Entry 3EMF (X-ray diffraction, 2.00 A resolution); this record covers chains A and C of the 3 polymer chains in the assembly.

[Chain A (and C)]
Name: Hia (Adhesin)
Source organism: Haemophilus influenzae
Notes: fragment: Hia BD2; chain C of this document is another copy of the same molecule, construct and numbering; everything in this record applies to it too
UniProt: Q48152 (Q48152_HAEIN); residues 51-166 here = UniProt positions 51-166
Sequence (116 residues; each row starts with the number of its first residue):
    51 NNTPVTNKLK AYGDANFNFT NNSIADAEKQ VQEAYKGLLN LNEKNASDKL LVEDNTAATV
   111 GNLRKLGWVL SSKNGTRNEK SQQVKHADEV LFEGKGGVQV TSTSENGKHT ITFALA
Disordered / not traced: 51-52, 166
Reported in the primary citation:
  - self-association interface (contacts with another copy of this molecule): Trp118, Val134, Val140, Phe142, Phe163

[How chain A and chain C interact]
Pairs across the interface (104; chain A residue first):
  Thr53(A) - Asn105(C)
  Pro54(A) - Asn105(C)
  Val55(A) - Asn105(C)  hydrogen bond (backbone-backbone)
  Val55(A) - Thr106(C)
  Val55(A) - Ala107(C)
  Thr56(A) - Asn105(C)
  Lys79(A) - Lys158(C)
  Tyr85(A) - Lys158(C)  hydrogen bond
  Ala108(A) - Ala107(C)
  Ala108(A) - Ala108(C)  hydrogen bond (backbone-backbone)
  Thr109(A) - Asp104(C)  hydrogen bond (side chain-backbone)
  Thr109(A) - Thr106(C)
  Thr109(A) - Ala108(C)
  Val110(A) - Asn57(C)
  Val110(A) - Leu59(C)  hydrophobic
  Val110(A) - Leu91(C)  hydrophobic
  Val110(A) - Val102(C)  hydrophobic
  Val110(A) - Asp104(C)
  Val110(A) - Thr106(C)  hydrogen bond (backbone-backbone)
  Val110(A) - Ala107(C)
  Gly111(A) - Asp104(C)  hydrogen bond (backbone-backbone)
  Leu113(A) - Leu91(C)
  Leu113(A) - Ala108(C)  hydrophobic
  Leu113(A) - Asn112(C)
  Arg114(A) - Leu91(C)  hydrogen bond (side chain-backbone)
  Arg114(A) - Asn92(C)  hydrogen bond
  Arg114(A) - Leu100(C)
  Arg114(A) - Val102(C)  hydrogen bond (side chain-backbone)
  Arg114(A) - Glu103(C)
  Arg114(A) - Asp104(C)  salt bridge
  Leu116(A) - Leu116(C)  hydrophobic
  Trp118(A) - Trp118(C)
  His136(A) - Leu89(C)  hydrogen bond (side chain-backbone)
  His136(A) - Leu91(C)
  His136(A) - Lys115(C)  hydrogen bond (side chain-backbone)
  His136(A) - Leu116(C)
  His136(A) - Gly117(C)
  Ala137(A) - Lys79(C)  hydrogen bond (backbone-side chain)
  Ala137(A) - Tyr85(C)  hydrogen bond (backbone-side chain)
  Ala137(A) - Gly117(C)  hydrogen bond (backbone-backbone)
  Asp138(A) - Tyr85(C)
  Asp138(A) - Trp118(C)
  Asp138(A) - Val119(C)  hydrogen bond (backbone-backbone)
  Glu139(A) - Tyr85(C)
  Glu139(A) - Val119(C)
  Glu139(A) - Ser121(C)  hydrogen bond
  Glu139(A) - Glu129(C)
  Glu139(A) - Ser131(C)
  Val140(A) - Trp118(C)  hydrophobic
  Val140(A) - Val119(C)  hydrogen bond (backbone-backbone)
  Val140(A) - Leu120(C)
  Val140(A) - Ser121(C)  hydrogen bond (backbone-backbone)
  Leu141(A) - Ser121(C)
  Leu141(A) - Ser122(C)
  Leu141(A) - Lys123(C)
  Leu141(A) - Glu129(C)
  Phe142(A) - Leu120(C)  hydrophobic
  Phe142(A) - Ser121(C)  hydrogen bond (backbone-backbone)
  Phe142(A) - Ser122(C)
  Phe142(A) - Lys123(C)  hydrogen bond (backbone-backbone)
  Phe142(A) - Phe142(C)  hydrophobic
  Glu143(A) - Lys123(C)
  Gly144(A) - Lys123(C)  hydrogen bond (backbone-backbone)
  Gly144(A) - Gly125(C)  hydrogen bond (backbone-backbone)
  Gln149(A) - Asn124(C)
  Val150(A) - Ser122(C)
  Val150(A) - Lys123(C)
  Val150(A) - Asn124(C)
  Thr151(A) - Ser122(C)
  Ser152(A) - Ser122(C)  hydrogen bond
  Ser152(A) - Lys130(C)
  Ser152(A) - Gln132(C)  hydrogen bond
  Thr153(A) - Gln132(C)
  Ser154(A) - Gln132(C)  hydrogen bond
  Gly157(A) - Asp138(C)
  Gly157(A) - Glu139(C)  hydrogen bond (backbone-backbone)
  Lys158(A) - Glu139(C)  salt bridge
  Lys158(A) - Leu141(C)
  His159(A) - Leu120(C)
  His159(A) - Gln132(C)
  His159(A) - Gln133(C)  hydrogen bond (side chain-backbone)
  His159(A) - Asp138(C)  salt bridge
  His159(A) - Glu139(C)  hydrogen bond (backbone-backbone)
  His159(A) - Val140(C)
  His159(A) - Leu141(C)  hydrogen bond (backbone-backbone)
  Thr160(A) - Leu141(C)
  Thr160(A) - Glu143(C)
  Ile161(A) - Leu120(C)  hydrophobic
  Ile161(A) - Leu141(C)  hydrogen bond (backbone-backbone)
  Ile161(A) - Phe142(C)
  Ile161(A) - Glu143(C)  hydrogen bond (backbone-backbone)
  Thr162(A) - Glu143(C)  hydrogen bond
  Thr162(A) - Lys145(C)
  Phe163(A) - Phe142(C)  hydrophobic
  Phe163(A) - Glu143(C)  hydrogen bond (backbone-backbone)
  Phe163(A) - Gly144(C)
  Phe163(A) - Lys145(C)  hydrogen bond (backbone-backbone)
  Phe163(A) - Val148(C)
  Phe163(A) - Phe163(C)  hydrophobic
  Ala164(A) - Lys145(C)
  Ala164(A) - Gly146(C)
  Leu165(A) - Gly146(C)  hydrogen bond (backbone-backbone)
  Leu165(A) - Gly147(C)
  Leu165(A) - Val148(C)  hydrophobic
Interface residues without a listed pair, chain A (41 interface residues in all): Val134, Lys135, Val148
Interface residues without a listed pair, chain C (50 interface residues in all): Tyr62, Leu88, Leu113, Val134, Val150

[Overview]
Chain A and chain C form an interface of 41 and 50 residues respectively; the contacts include 35 hydrogen
bonds and 3 salt bridges. Polar pairs include Arg114(A)-Asp104(C), Lys158(A)-Glu139(C) and
His159(A)-Asp138(C). From the paper: a self-association interface involving Trp118(A), Val134(A) and Val140(A)
among others.
Chain A and chain C are both Hia (Adhesin) (Haemophilus influenzae); the structure, Crystal structure of
Haemophilus influenzae HiaBD2, was determined by X-ray diffraction, deposited together with 3EMI and 3EMO.
